2A9U - chains A and B; structure by X-ray diffraction, 2.10 A resolution.

# Chain A (and B)
Name: Ubiquitin carboxyl-terminal hydrolase 8
Source organism: Homo sapiens
Notes: EC 3.1.2.15; fragment: N-terminal domain, residues 1-142; chain B of this document is another copy of the same molecule, construct and numbering; everything in this record applies to it too
Reference sequence: P40818 (UBP8_HUMAN); residue numbers follow UniProt; this construct covers 1-142
Chain sequence (144 residues; each row starts with the number of its first residue; numbers below 1 keep their minus sign (Gly-1 is residue -1)):
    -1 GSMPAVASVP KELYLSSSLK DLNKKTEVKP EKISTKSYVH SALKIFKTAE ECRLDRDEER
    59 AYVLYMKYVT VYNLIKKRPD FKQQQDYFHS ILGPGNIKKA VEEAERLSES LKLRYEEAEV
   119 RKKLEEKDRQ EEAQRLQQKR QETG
Unresolved in the structure: -1 to 5, 140-142 (chain B: -1 to 5, 133-142)
Sequence notes: cloning artifact (-1 to 0); modified residue (1, 64)
Modified positions: Mse1 (selenomethionine); Mse64 (selenomethionine; parent Met)

# Interface between chain A and chain B
Residue-residue contacts (77; chain A residue first):
  Ser6(A) - Arg54(B)  hydrogen bond
  Val7(A) - Arg54(B)
  Pro8(A) - Arg54(B)
  Pro8(A) - Arg112(B)
  Lys9(A) - Asp53(B)
  Lys9(A) - Arg54(B)  hydrogen bond (backbone-backbone)
  Lys9(A) - Asp55(B)
  Lys9(A) - Arg112(B)  hydrogen bond (backbone-side chain)
  Leu11(A) - Glu57(B)
  Leu11(A) - Arg112(B)
  Leu11(A) - Tyr113(B)  hydrophobic
  Tyr12(A) - Asp55(B)  hydrogen bond
  Tyr12(A) - Glu57(B)  hydrogen bond (backbone-side chain)
  Tyr12(A) - Arg58(B)
  Leu13(A) - Glu57(B)  hydrogen bond (backbone-side chain)
  Leu13(A) - Arg58(B)
  Ser14(A) - Glu57(B)  hydrogen bond (backbone-side chain)
  Ser14(A) - Tyr113(B)
  Ser15(A) - Tyr113(B)
  Ser16(A) - Tyr113(B)
  Leu17(A) - Leu109(B)  hydrophobic
  Leu17(A) - Lys110(B)
  Leu17(A) - Tyr113(B)
  Leu20(A) - Tyr60(B)  hydrophobic
  Leu20(A) - Val61(B)  hydrophobic
  Leu20(A) - Leu109(B)  hydrophobic
  Leu20(A) - Tyr113(B)
  Asn21(A) - Tyr60(B)  hydrogen bond
  Lys23(A) - Val61(B)
  Thr24(A) - Val61(B)
  Thr24(A) - Mse64(B)
  Thr24(A) - Lys65(B)
  Thr24(A) - Thr68(B)
  Val26(A) - Pro28(B)
  Val26(A) - Thr68(B)
  Val26(A) - Val69(B)  hydrophobic
  Val26(A) - Leu72(B)  hydrophobic
  Lys27(A) - Leu72(B)
  Pro28(A) - Pro28(B)
  Asp53(A) - Lys9(B)
  Arg54(A) - Ser6(B)
  Arg54(A) - Val7(B)
  Arg54(A) - Pro8(B)
  Arg54(A) - Lys9(B)  hydrogen bond (backbone-backbone)
  Asp55(A) - Lys9(B)
  Asp55(A) - Tyr12(B)  hydrogen bond
  Glu57(A) - Leu11(B)
  Glu57(A) - Tyr12(B)  hydrogen bond (side chain-backbone)
  Glu57(A) - Leu13(B)  hydrogen bond (side chain-backbone)
  Glu57(A) - Ser14(B)  hydrogen bond (side chain-backbone)
  Arg58(A) - Tyr12(B)
  Arg58(A) - Leu13(B)
  Tyr60(A) - Leu17(B)  hydrophobic
  Tyr60(A) - Leu20(B)  hydrophobic
  Tyr60(A) - Asn21(B)  hydrogen bond
  Val61(A) - Leu20(B)  hydrophobic
  Val61(A) - Lys23(B)
  Val61(A) - Thr24(B)
  Mse64(A) - Thr24(B)
  Lys65(A) - Thr24(B)
  Lys65(A) - Glu25(B)
  Lys65(A) - Val26(B)
  Thr68(A) - Thr24(B)
  Val69(A) - Val26(B)  hydrophobic
  Leu72(A) - Val26(B)  hydrophobic
  Leu109(A) - Leu11(B)  hydrophobic
  Leu109(A) - Leu20(B)  hydrophobic
  Lys110(A) - Leu17(B)
  Arg112(A) - Pro8(B)
  Arg112(A) - Lys9(B)  hydrogen bond (side chain-backbone)
  Arg112(A) - Leu11(B)
  Tyr113(A) - Leu11(B)  hydrophobic
  Tyr113(A) - Ser14(B)
  Tyr113(A) - Ser15(B)
  Tyr113(A) - Ser16(B)
  Tyr113(A) - Leu17(B)
  Tyr113(A) - Leu20(B)
Also at the interface, not in a pair above, chain A (39 interface residues in all): Glu10, Glu25, Glu56, Ser106, Ala116
Also at the interface, not in a pair above, chain B (38 interface residues in all): Glu10, Lys27, Glu56, Ser106

# Summary
The interface between chain A and chain B involves 39 residues on one side and 38 on the other, with 15
hydrogen bonds. Among the polar pairs are Ser6(A)-Arg54(B), Lys9(A)-Arg112(B) and Tyr12(A)-Asp55(B).
Chain A and chain B are both Ubiquitin carboxyl-terminal hydrolase 8 (Homo sapiens); the structure, Structure
of the N-terminal domain of Human Ubiquitin carboxyl-terminal hydrolase 8 (USP8), was determined by X-ray
diffraction (same publication as 2GWF, 2GFO and 2FZP).
